PDB entry 3QNN | X-ray diffraction, 1.92 A resolution | chains A and T of the 3 polymer chains in the assembly

[Chain A]
Protein: DNA polymerase
From: Enterobacteria phage RB69
Notes: EC 2.7.7.7
UniProt: Q38087 (DPOL_BPR69); residues 1-901 here = UniProt positions 1-901
Amino-acid sequence (901 residues; row label = number of the first residue in the row):
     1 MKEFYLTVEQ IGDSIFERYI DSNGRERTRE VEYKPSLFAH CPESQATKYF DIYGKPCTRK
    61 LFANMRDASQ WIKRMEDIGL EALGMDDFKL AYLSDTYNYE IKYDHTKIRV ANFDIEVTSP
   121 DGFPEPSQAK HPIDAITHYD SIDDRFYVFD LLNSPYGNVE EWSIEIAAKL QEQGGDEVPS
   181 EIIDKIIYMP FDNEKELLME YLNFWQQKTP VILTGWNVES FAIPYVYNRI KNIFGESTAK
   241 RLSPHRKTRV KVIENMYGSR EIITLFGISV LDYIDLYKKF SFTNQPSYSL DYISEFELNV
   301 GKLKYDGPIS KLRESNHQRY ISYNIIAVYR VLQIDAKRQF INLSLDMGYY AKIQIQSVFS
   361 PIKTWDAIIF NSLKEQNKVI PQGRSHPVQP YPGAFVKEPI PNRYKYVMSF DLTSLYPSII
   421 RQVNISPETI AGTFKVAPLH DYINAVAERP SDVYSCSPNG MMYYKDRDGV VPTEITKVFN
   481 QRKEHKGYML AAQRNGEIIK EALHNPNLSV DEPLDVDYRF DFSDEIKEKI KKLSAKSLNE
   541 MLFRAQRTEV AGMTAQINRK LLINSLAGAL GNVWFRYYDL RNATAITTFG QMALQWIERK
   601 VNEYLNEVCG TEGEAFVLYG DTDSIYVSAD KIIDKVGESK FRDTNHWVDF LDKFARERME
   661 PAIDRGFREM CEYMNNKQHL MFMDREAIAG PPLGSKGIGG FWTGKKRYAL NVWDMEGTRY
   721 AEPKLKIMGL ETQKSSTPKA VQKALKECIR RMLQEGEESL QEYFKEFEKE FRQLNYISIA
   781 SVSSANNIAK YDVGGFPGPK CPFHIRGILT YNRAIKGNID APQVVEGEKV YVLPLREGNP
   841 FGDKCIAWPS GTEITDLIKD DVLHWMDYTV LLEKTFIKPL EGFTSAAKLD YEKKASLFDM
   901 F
Differences from the reference sequence: conflict Ala222 (Asp in Q38087), Ala327 (Asp in Q38087); engineered mutation Ala567 (Tyr in Q38087)
Metal / ion sites: Ca2+ site 1 near Glu116 (its only coordinating residue here); Ca2+ site 2: Asp411, Leu412, Asp623 (together with 2'-deoxyguanosine-5'-triphosphate); Ca2+ site 3: Asp411, Asp623 (together with 2'-deoxyguanosine-5'-triphosphate); Ca2+ site 4: Asn505, Asn507, Lys531; Ca2+ site 5 near Asp684 (its only coordinating residue here); Ca2+ site 6 near Glu716 (its only coordinating residue here); Ca2+ site 7: Ala789, Asp792
Residues lining bound ligands: 2'-deoxyguanosine-5'-triphosphate (DGT): Asp411, Leu412, Thr413, Ser414, Leu415, Tyr416, Pro417, Arg482, Lys486, Lys560, Leu561, Asn564, Gly568, Thr622, Asp623
Curated features (UniProtKB/Swiss-Prot):
  - region: Thr248 to Thr264 (Beta hairpin), Lys705 to Tyr708 (Binding of DNA in B-conformation), Leu897 to Phe901 (Interaction with the polymerase clamp)
  - binding site (Mg(2+)): Asp114, Glu116, Asp411, Leu412, Asp623
  - binding site (substrate): Ser414 to Tyr416, Arg482, Lys560
  - site: Asp621 (Optimization of metal coordination by the polymerase active site), Lys706 (Optimization of metal coordination by the polymerase active site), Asp714 (Essential for viral replication)
  - mutagenesis: Leu415 (L415A/G: Decreases base selectivity by several hundred fold; L415G/F: Increased misinsertion, increased mismatch extension and inefficient proofreading; L415M: No effect on base selectivity), Leu561 (L561A: No effect on the ability to recognize damaged DNA. Increase in probability of nucleotide incorporation), Ser565 (S565G: Increased incorporation efficiency of correct dNMPs; when associated with A-567), Asp621 (D621A: Drastic decrease in the efficiency of incorporation of dGMP), Lys706 (K706A: Almost complete loss of polymerase activity), Asp714 (D714A: Complete loss of viral replication)
Reported in the primary citation:
  - mutagenesis - Y567A (24-fold): increased catalytic activity on 2'-deoxyguanosine-5'-triphosphate
  - mutagenesis - Y567A (220 fold): increased binding to 2'-deoxyguanosine-5'-triphosphate
  - conformationally variable residues: Ala567, Gly568
  - binding site for DNA Template (chain T): Leu561

[Chain T]
Molecule: DNA Template
Sequence (18 nucleotides; row label = number of the first residue in the row):
     1 TCAXGTAAGC AGTCCGCG
Modified positions: YCO (3-(2-deoxy-5-O-phosphono-beta-D-erythro-pentofuranosyl)-1H-pyrimido[5,4-b][1,4]benzoxazin-2(3H)-one) at position 4

[Chain A / chain T interface]
Contacting residue pairs (52; chain A residue first):
  Glu219(A) - DC2(T)  hydrogen bond to the base
  Ile253(A) - DC2(T)  phosphate contact
  Glu254(A) - DC2(T)  sugar contact
  Asn255(A) - DT1(T)  phosphate contact
  Asn255(A) - DC2(T)  phosphate contact
  Tyr257(A) - DT1(T)  base contact
  Arg260(A) - DC2(T)  salt bridge to the phosphate
  Ile262(A) - DC2(T)  base contact
  Asp275(A) - DA3(T)  base contact
  Lys279(A) - YCO_4(T)  base contact
  Phe282(A) - YCO_4(T)  base contact
  Phe359(A) - DA3(T)  sugar contact
  Ser360(A) - DA3(T)  phosphate contact
  Ser360(A) - YCO_4(T)  hydrogen bond to the phosphate
  Pro361(A) - DA3(T)  phosphate contact
  Pro361(A) - YCO_4(T)  phosphate contact
  Ile362(A) - YCO_4(T)  hydrogen bond to the phosphate
  Tyr391(A) - DG5(T)  sugar contact
  Tyr391(A) - DT6(T)  sugar contact
  Pro392(A) - DT6(T)  phosphate contact
  Pro392(A) - DA7(T)  phosphate contact
  Gly393(A) - DT6(T)  hydrogen bond to the phosphate
  Gly393(A) - DA7(T)  hydrogen bond to the phosphate
  Ala394(A) - DA7(T)  sugar contact
  Val396(A) - DA7(T)  phosphate contact
  Val396(A) - DA8(T)  phosphate contact
  Leu561(A) - YCO_4(T)  base contact
  Asn564(A) - YCO_4(T)  base contact
  Ser565(A) - YCO_4(T)  base contact
  Gly568(A) - YCO_4(T)  base contact
  Gly568(A) - DG5(T)  sugar contact
  Gly571(A) - DG5(T)  sugar contact
  Asn572(A) - YCO_4(T)  hydrogen bond to the phosphate
  Asn572(A) - DG5(T)  hydrogen bond to the phosphate
  Lys705(A) - DA8(T)  salt bridge to the phosphate
  Lys705(A) - DG9(T)  sugar contact
  Lys706(A) - DA7(T)  base contact
  Lys706(A) - DA8(T)  sugar contact
  Arg707(A) - DG9(T)  phosphate contact
  Arg707(A) - DC10(T)  salt bridge to the phosphate
  Lys734(A) - DC10(T)  sugar contact
  Ser784(A) - DT1(T)  hydrogen bond to the base
  Asn786(A) - DT1(T)  hydrogen bond to the base
  Pro799(A) - DC14(T)  phosphate contact
  Lys800(A) - DT13(T)  phosphate contact
  Lys800(A) - DC14(T)  hydrogen bond to the phosphate
  Cys801(A) - DT13(T)  sugar contact
  Phe803(A) - DG12(T)  sugar contact
  Gly827(A) - DT1(T)  base contact
  Lys844(A) - DT13(T)  salt bridge to the phosphate
  Lys874(A) - DG12(T)  salt bridge to the phosphate
  Lys878(A) - DA11(T)  phosphate contact
Interface residues without a listed pair, chain A (46 interface residues in all): Lys251, Lys363, Pro390, Glu398, Ala569, Glu731, Arg806

[In short]
Chain A and chain T form an interface of 46 and 14 residues respectively, with 10 hydrogen bonds and 5 salt
bridges. Polar pairs include Glu219(A)-DC2(T), Ser784(A)-DT1(T) and Asn786(A)-DT1(T). Chain A binds
2'-deoxyguanosine-5'-triphosphate. The paper reports a binding site for DNA Template (chain T) at Leu561(A);
Y567A of chain A increases catalytic activity on 2'-deoxyguanosine-5'-triphosphate.
Here chain A is DNA polymerase (Enterobacteria phage RB69) and chain T is DNA Template. Entry 3QNN (RB69 DNA
Polymerase (Y567A) Ternary Complex with dGT Opposite 3tCo) was determined by X-ray diffraction, deposited
together with 3QNO.
